4DWX - chain A; structure by X-ray diffraction, 1.80 A resolution.

# Chain A
Protein: Basic endochitinase C
From: Secale cereale
Notes: EC 3.2.1.14
UniProt: Q9FRV0 (CHIC_SECCE); residues 1-243 here correspond to UniProt positions 24-266 (UniProt number = residue number + 23)
Chain sequence (244 residues; row label = number of the first residue in the row; numbering starts at 0):
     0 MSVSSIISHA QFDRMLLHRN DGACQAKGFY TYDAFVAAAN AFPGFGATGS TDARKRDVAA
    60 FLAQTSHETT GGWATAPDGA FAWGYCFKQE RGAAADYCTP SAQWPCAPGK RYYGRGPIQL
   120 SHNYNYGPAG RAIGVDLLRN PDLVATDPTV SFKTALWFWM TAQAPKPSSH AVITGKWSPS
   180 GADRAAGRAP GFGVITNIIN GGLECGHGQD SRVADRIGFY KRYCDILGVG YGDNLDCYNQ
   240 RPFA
Disordered / not traced: 0, 243
Construct notes: expression tag (0)
Swiss-Prot annotation at these positions:
  - active site: Glu-67 (Proton donor)
  - site (May be involved in substrate-binding): Trp-72, Asp-95
Disulfide bonds: Cys-23/Cys-85, Cys-97/Cys-105, Cys-204/Cys-236
Metal / ion sites: Zn2+ site 1: His-8, Asp-12 (together with sulfate ion); Zn2+ site 2: His-17, Asp-20; Zn2+ site 3 near His-121 (its only coordinating residue here); Zn2+ site 4 near His-206 (its only coordinating residue here)

# Summary
His-8 and Asp-12 coordinate Zn2+ site 1. His-17 and Asp-20 coordinate Zn2+ site 2. UniProt lists active-site
residue Glu-67.
Chain A is Basic endochitinase C (Secale cereale); the structure, Crystal Structure of a Family GH-19
Chitinase from rye seeds, was determined by X-ray diffraction (same publication as 4DYG).
